PDB entry 2HIT | X-ray diffraction, 2.75 A resolution | chains M and H of the 3 polymer chains in the assembly

== Chain M ==
Molecule: Reaction center protein M chain
From: Rhodobacter sphaeroides
UniProtKB: P0C0Y9 (RCEM_RHOSH); residues 1-307 here = UniProt positions 1-307
Sequence (307 residues; each row starts with the number of its first residue):
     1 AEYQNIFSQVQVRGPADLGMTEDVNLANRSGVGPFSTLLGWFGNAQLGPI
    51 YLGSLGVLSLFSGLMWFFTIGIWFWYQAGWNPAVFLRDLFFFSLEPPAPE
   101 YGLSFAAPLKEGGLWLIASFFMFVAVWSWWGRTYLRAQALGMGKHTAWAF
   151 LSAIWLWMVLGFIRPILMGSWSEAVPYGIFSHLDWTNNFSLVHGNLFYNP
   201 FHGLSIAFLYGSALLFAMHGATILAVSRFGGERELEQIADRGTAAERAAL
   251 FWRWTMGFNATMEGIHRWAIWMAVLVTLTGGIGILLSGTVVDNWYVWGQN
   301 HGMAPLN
Not modelled in the structure: 303-307
Metal / ion sites: bacteriochlorophyll a Mg site 1 near His182 (its only coordinating residue here); bacteriochlorophyll a Mg site 2 near His202 (its only coordinating residue here); Fe ion: His219, Glu234, His266 (shared with 2 residues of chain L)
Small-molecule neighbours:
  - bacteriochlorophyll a (BCL), molecule 1: Trp66, Phe67, Met122, Val126, Phe150, Ala153, Ile154, Leu156, Trp157, Leu160, Trp185, Thr186, Asn187, Phe189, Ser190, Asn195, Leu196, Phe197, His202, Ser205, Ile206, Leu209, Tyr210, Val276, Thr277, Gly280, Gly281, Gly283, Ile284
  - bacteriochlorophyll a (BCL), molecule 2: Met122, Trp157, Leu160, Val175, Ile179, His182, Leu183, Trp185, Thr186
  - bacteriochlorophyll a (BCL), molecule 3: Thr186, Phe197, Leu209, Tyr210
  - bacteriochlorophyll a (BCL), molecule 4: Phe197, Gly203, Ile206, Ala207, Tyr210, Gly211, Leu214
  - bacteriopheophytin a (BPH), molecule 1: Ser59, Leu60, Gly63, Leu64, Phe67, Ala125, Val126, Trp129, Thr133, Thr146, Ala149, Phe150, Ser152, Ala153, Ala273, Val274, Thr277
  - bacteriopheophytin a (BPH), molecule 2: Tyr210, Ala213, Leu214, Ala217, Met218, Trp252, Thr255, Met256
  - phosphatidylethanolamine (PEV; (1S)-2-{[(2-aminoethoxy)(hydroxy)phosphoryl]oxy}-1-[(palmitoyloxy)methyl]ethyl stearate): Pro200, Gly203, Leu204, Ala207, Phe208, Trp268, Trp271, Met272, Leu275
  - dibrominated phosphatidylethanolamine (PEW; (1R)-2-{[(2-aminoethoxy)(hydroxy)phosphoryl]oxy}-1-[(palmitoyloxy)methyl]ethyl (9S,10S)-9,10-dibromooctadecanoate): Leu26, Ala27, Arg29, Ser30, Gly31, Val32, Gly33, Leu47, Gly48, Ile50, Leu60, Trp129
  - ubiquinone-10 (U10): Leu214, Leu215, Met218, His219, Thr222, Ile223, Ala245, Ala248, Ala249, Trp252, Met256, Phe258, Asn259, Ala260, Thr261, Met262, Ile265, Trp268, Met272

== Chain H ==
Molecule: Reaction center protein H chain
From: Rhodobacter sphaeroides
UniProtKB: P0C0Y7 (RCEH_RHOSH); numbering as in UniProt (aligned over 1-260)
Sequence (260 residues; each row starts with the number of its first residue):
     1 MVGVTAFGNFDLASLAIYSFWIFLAGLIYYLQTENMREGYPLENEDGTPA
    51 ANQGPFPLPKPKTFILPHGRGTLTVPGPESEDRPIALARTAVSEGFPHAP
   101 TGDPMKDGVGPASWVARRDLPELDGHGHNKIKPMKAAAGFHVSAGKNPIG
   151 LPVRGCDLEIAGKVVDIWVDIPEQMARFLEVELKDGSTRLLPMQMVKVQS
   201 NRVHVNALSSDLFAGIPTIKSPTEVTLLEEDKICGYVAGGLMYAAPKRKS
   251 VVAAMLAEYA
Not modelled in the structure: 1-8, 252-260
Metal / ion sites: K+: Met134, Ala137, Phe140
Small-molecule neighbours: phosphatidylethanolamine (PEV; (1S)-2-{[(2-aminoethoxy)(hydroxy)phosphoryl]oxy}-1-[(palmitoyloxy)methyl]ethyl stearate): Trp21, Leu24, Ile28, Leu31

== How chain M and chain H interact ==
Pairs across the interface (121; chain M residue first):
  Ala1(M) - Lys197(H)
  Glu2(M) - Asn206(H)  hydrogen bond
  Glu2(M) - Ala207(H)
  Glu2(M) - Leu241(H)
  Tyr3(M) - Met193(H)
  Tyr3(M) - Gln194(H)
  Tyr3(M) - Val196(H)
  Asn5(M) - Gln194(H)
  Gln9(M) - Gly145(H)
  Gln9(M) - Met193(H)  hydrogen bond (side chain-backbone)
  Gln9(M) - Val196(H)  hydrogen bond (side chain-backbone)
  Gln9(M) - Lys197(H)
  Gln9(M) - Val198(H)  hydrogen bond (side chain-backbone)
  Val10(M) - Val142(H)  hydrophobic
  Val10(M) - Ala144(H)
  Val10(M) - Lys146(H)
  Val10(M) - Met193(H)  hydrophobic
  Gln11(M) - Val142(H)
  Gln11(M) - Ser143(H)  hydrogen bond (backbone-backbone)
  Gln11(M) - Ala144(H)  hydrogen bond (backbone-backbone)
  Val12(M) - His141(H)
  Val12(M) - Ser143(H)
  Val12(M) - Gln174(H)
  Val12(M) - Met175(H)
  Arg13(M) - Gly139(H)
  Arg13(M) - Phe140(H)
  Arg13(M) - His141(H)  hydrogen bond (backbone-backbone)
  Arg13(M) - Ser143(H)  hydrogen bond (backbone-side chain)
  Arg13(M) - Gln174(H)
  Gly14(M) - Gly139(H)
  Gly14(M) - Phe140(H)
  Gly14(M) - Gln174(H)  hydrogen bond (backbone-side chain)
  Pro15(M) - Ala138(H)
  Pro15(M) - Phe140(H)
  Pro15(M) - Gln174(H)  hydrogen bond (backbone-side chain)
  Asp17(M) - Pro172(H)
  Met20(M) - Gly125(H)
  Met20(M) - His126(H)
  Trp41(M) - Ala144(H)
  Trp41(M) - Gly145(H)
  Asn44(M) - Glu173(H)
  Pro200(M) - Ile17(H)  hydrophobic
  Phe201(M) - Ala16(H)
  Phe201(M) - Ile17(H)  hydrophobic
  Leu204(M) - Ile17(H)  hydrophobic
  Leu204(M) - Phe20(H)  hydrophobic
  Leu204(M) - Trp21(H)  hydrophobic
  Phe208(M) - Phe20(H)  hydrophobic
  Ser227(M) - Gln194(H)  hydrogen bond (backbone-side chain)
  Arg228(M) - Gln194(H)
  Arg228(M) - Met195(H)
  Arg228(M) - Cys234(H)  hydrogen bond (backbone-side chain)
  Arg228(M) - Leu241(H)
  Phe229(M) - Cys234(H)
  Phe229(M) - Ala238(H)  hydrophobic
  Glu232(M) - Met175(H)
  Glu232(M) - Arg177(H)  salt bridge
  Glu232(M) - Gln194(H)
  Arg233(M) - Glu122(H)  salt bridge
  Arg233(M) - Lys130(H)
  Arg233(M) - Ile131(H)
  Arg233(M) - Arg177(H)
  Arg233(M) - Leu227(H)
  Arg233(M) - Glu230(H)  salt bridge
  Glu236(M) - Arg117(H)  hydrogen bond (backbone-side chain)
  Glu236(M) - Arg118(H)  salt bridge
  Glu236(M) - Glu122(H)
  Glu236(M) - Leu227(H)
  Gln237(M) - Arg117(H)
  Ile238(M) - Phe64(H)  hydrophobic
  Ile238(M) - Leu73(H)
  Ala239(M) - Leu66(H)  hydrophobic
  Ala239(M) - Leu73(H)
  Asp240(M) - Arg117(H)  hydrogen bond (backbone-side chain)
  Asp240(M) - Arg118(H)  salt bridge
  Asp240(M) - Leu227(H)
  Arg241(M) - Glu38(H)  salt bridge
  Arg241(M) - Glu79(H)  salt bridge
  Arg241(M) - Val115(H)
  Arg241(M) - Arg117(H)
  Gly242(M) - Val115(H)
  Gly242(M) - Arg117(H)
  Gly242(M) - Asp231(H)
  Thr243(M) - Ser113(H)
  Thr243(M) - Val115(H)
  Thr243(M) - Asp231(H)  hydrogen bond (backbone-side chain)
  Glu246(M) - Val115(H)
  Arg247(M) - Pro111(H)  hydrogen bond (side chain-backbone)
  Arg247(M) - Ser113(H)  hydrogen bond (side chain-backbone)
  Arg247(M) - Gly235(H)
  Arg253(M) - Tyr40(H)  hydrogen bond
  Arg253(M) - Leu42(H)
  Phe258(M) - Gln32(H)
  Asn259(M) - Asn35(H)
  Ala260(M) - Asn35(H)
  Thr261(M) - Glu34(H)
  Thr261(M) - Asn35(H)  hydrogen bond (backbone-side chain)
  Thr261(M) - Glu38(H)
  Glu263(M) - Lys62(H)  salt bridge
  Glu263(M) - Phe64(H)
  Gly264(M) - Asn35(H)  hydrogen bond (backbone-side chain)
  Ile265(M) - Asn35(H)  hydrogen bond (backbone-side chain)
  Arg267(M) - Tyr30(H)  hydrogen bond
  Arg267(M) - Leu31(H)
  Arg267(M) - Glu34(H)  salt bridge
  Arg267(M) - Lys62(H)
  Trp268(M) - Leu31(H)  hydrophobic
  Trp268(M) - Asn35(H)
  Trp271(M) - Phe23(H)  hydrophobic
  Trp271(M) - Leu27(H)
  Leu275(M) - Phe20(H)  hydrophobic
  Leu275(M) - Phe23(H)  hydrophobic
  Leu275(M) - Leu27(H)  hydrophobic
  Thr279(M) - Phe20(H)
  Val290(M) - Asp11(H)
  Trp297(M) - Asp11(H)  hydrogen bond
  Trp297(M) - Ala13(H)
  Trp297(M) - Ser14(H)
  His301(M) - Phe10(H)
  His301(M) - Asp11(H)  salt bridge
  His301(M) - Ser14(H)  hydrogen bond
Also at the interface, not in a pair above, chain M (57 interface residues in all): Gly19, Phe35, Thr37, Ile282, Leu286, Val291, Trp294
Also at the interface, not in a pair above, chain H (77 interface residues in all): Leu12, Leu24, Ile28, Met36, Arg37, Gly39, Gly110, Ala112, Trp114, Met134, Pro148, Ile167, Val169, Ala176, Pro192

== Summary ==
The interface between chain M and chain H involves 57 residues on one side and 77 on the other, with 24
hydrogen bonds and 10 salt bridges. Polar pairs include Glu232(M)-Arg177(H), Arg233(M)-Glu122(H) and
Arg233(M)-Glu230(H). Phosphatidylethanolamine is bound between chain M and chain H.
Chain M is Reaction center protein M chain and chain H is Reaction center protein H chain, both from
Rhodobacter sphaeroides; the structure, Reaction centre from Rhodobacter sphaeroides strain R-26.1 complexed
with dibrominated phosphatidylethanolamine, was determined by X-ray diffraction together with 2HG3, 2HG9,
2HH1, 2HHK and 2HJ6 from the same study.
